Entry 9H6X (electron microscopy, 2.56 A resolution); this record covers chain D.

# Chain D
Molecule: Myoferlin
From: Homo sapiens
UniProtKB: Q9NZM1 (MYOF_HUMAN); numbering as in UniProt (aligned over 1-1997)
Amino-acid sequence (2048 residues; numbered -50 to 1997; the number before each row is that of its first residue; numbers below 1 keep their minus sign (Met-50 is residue -50)):
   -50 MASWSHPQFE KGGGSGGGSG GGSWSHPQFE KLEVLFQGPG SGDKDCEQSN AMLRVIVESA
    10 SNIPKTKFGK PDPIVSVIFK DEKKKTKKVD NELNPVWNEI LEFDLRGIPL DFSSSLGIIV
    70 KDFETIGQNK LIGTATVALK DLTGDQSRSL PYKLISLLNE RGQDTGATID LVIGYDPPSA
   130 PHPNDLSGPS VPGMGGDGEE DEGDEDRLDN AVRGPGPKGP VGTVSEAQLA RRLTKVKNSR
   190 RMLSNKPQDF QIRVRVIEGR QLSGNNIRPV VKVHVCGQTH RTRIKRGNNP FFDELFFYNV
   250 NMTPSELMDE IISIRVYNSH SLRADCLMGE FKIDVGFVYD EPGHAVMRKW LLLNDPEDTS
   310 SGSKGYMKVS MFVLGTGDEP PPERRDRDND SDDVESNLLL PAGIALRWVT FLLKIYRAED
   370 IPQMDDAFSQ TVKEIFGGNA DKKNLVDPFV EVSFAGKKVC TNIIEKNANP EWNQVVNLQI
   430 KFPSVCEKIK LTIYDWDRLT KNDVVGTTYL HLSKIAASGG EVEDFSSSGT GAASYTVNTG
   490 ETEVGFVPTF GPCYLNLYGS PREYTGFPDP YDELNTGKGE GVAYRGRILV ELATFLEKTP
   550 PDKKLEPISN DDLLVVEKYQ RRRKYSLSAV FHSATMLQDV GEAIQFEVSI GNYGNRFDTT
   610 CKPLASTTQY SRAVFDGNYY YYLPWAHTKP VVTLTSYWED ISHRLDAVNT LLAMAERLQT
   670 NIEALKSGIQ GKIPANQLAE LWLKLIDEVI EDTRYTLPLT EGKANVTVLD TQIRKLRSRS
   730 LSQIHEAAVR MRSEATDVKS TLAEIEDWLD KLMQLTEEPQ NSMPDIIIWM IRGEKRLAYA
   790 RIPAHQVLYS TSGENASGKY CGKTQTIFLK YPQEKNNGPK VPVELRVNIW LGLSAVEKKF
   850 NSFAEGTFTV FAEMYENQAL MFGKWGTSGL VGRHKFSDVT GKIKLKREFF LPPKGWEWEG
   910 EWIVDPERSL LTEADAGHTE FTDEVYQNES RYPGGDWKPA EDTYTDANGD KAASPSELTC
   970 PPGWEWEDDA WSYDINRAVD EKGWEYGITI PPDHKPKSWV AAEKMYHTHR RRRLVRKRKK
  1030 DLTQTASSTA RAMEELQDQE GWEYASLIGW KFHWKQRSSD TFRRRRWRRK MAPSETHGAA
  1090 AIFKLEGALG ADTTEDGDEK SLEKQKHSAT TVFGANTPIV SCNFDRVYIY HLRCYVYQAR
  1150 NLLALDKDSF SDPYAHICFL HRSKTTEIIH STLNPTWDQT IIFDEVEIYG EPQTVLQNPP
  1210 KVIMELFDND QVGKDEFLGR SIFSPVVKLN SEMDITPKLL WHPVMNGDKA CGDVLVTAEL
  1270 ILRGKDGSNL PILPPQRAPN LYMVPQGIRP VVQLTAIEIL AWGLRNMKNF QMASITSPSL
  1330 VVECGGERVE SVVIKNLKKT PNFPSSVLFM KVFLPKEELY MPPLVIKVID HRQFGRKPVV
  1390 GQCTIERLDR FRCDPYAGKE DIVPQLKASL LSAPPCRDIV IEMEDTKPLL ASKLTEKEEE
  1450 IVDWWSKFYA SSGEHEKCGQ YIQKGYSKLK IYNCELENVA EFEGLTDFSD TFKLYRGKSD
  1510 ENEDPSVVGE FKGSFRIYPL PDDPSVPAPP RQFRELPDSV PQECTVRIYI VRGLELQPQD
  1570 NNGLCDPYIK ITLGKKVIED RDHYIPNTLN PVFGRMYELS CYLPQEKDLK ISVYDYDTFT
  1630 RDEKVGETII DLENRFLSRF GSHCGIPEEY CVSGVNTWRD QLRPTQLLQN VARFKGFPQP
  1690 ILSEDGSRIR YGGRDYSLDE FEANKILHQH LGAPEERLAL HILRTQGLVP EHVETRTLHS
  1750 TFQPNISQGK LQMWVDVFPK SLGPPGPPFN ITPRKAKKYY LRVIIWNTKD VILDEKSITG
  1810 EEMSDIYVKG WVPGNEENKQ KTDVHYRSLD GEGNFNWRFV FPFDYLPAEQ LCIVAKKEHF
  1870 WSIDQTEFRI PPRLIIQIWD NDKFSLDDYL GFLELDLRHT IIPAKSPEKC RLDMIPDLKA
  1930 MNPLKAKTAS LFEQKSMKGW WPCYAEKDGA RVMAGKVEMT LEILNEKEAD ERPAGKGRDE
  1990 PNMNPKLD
Unresolved in the structure: -50 to 173, 384-389, 468-492, 1030-1046, 1096-1125, 1407-1446, 1985-1997
Differences from the reference sequence: initiating methionine (-50); expression tag (-49 to 0); conflict Arg110 (Lys in Q9NZM1), Arg605 (Lys in Q9NZM1), Val1821 (Ile in Q9NZM1)
Curated features (UniProtKB/Swiss-Prot):
  - binding site (Ca(2+)): Asp390, Asp396, Asp444, Asp446, Asp452, Asp1155, Asp1161, Asp1217, Asp1219, Asp1569, Asp1575, Asp1624, Asp1626, Asp1891, Ser1894, Asp1897
  - modified residue: Ser174 (Phosphoserine), Lys553 (N6-acetyllysine), Ser729 (Phosphoserine), Lys884 (N6-acetyllysine), Lys1507 (N6-acetyllysine), Ser1915 (Phosphoserine)
  - natural variant: Arg217 (R217S: In HAE7; uncertain significance)
  - mutagenesis: Asn238 to Phe240 (Reduces interaction with EHD2)
Bound ions: Ca2+ site 1: Met373, Asp374, Asp444, Asp446, Asp452 (together with 1,2-dicaproyl-sn-phosphatidyl-L-serine); Ca2+ site 2: Asp374, Asp396, Asp444, Trp445, Asp446; Ca2+ site 3: Asp446, Thr449, Lys450, Asp452 (together with 1,2-dicaproyl-sn-phosphatidyl-L-serine); Ca2+ site 4: Leu1154, Asp1155, Asp1217, Asp1219, Glu1225; Ca2+ site 5: Asp1155, Asp1161, Asp1217, Asn1218, Asp1219; Ca2+ site 6: Gln1568, Asp1569, Asp1624, Asp1626, Glu1632 (together with 1,2-dicaproyl-sn-phosphatidyl-L-serine); Ca2+ site 7: Asp1569, Asp1575, Asp1624, Tyr1625, Asp1626; Ca2+ site 8: Asp1626, Thr1629, Arg1630, Glu1632 (together with 1,2-dicaproyl-sn-phosphatidyl-L-serine); Ca2+ site 9: Asp1803, Asp1814, Asn1890, Asp1891; Ca2+ site 10: Asp1803, Glu1804, Asp1889, Asp1891, Asp1897
Ligand contacts:
  - 1,2-dicaproyl-sn-phosphatidyl-L-serine (PSF), molecule 1: Met373, Asp374, Asp375, Phe377, Asp446, Leu448, Thr449, Lys450, Asp452, Tyr513, Thr514, Gly515, Phe516, Pro517, Asp521
  - 1,2-dicaproyl-sn-phosphatidyl-L-serine (PSF), molecule 2: Pro1567, Gln1568, Asp1569, Asn1570, Asp1626, Phe1628, Thr1629, Glu1632
What the authors report for this chain:
  - Ca2+ coordination: Asp374, Asp396, Asp444, Trp445, Asp446, Thr449, Asp452, Asp1569, Asp1575, Asp1624, Arg1630, Glu1632
  - binding site for 1,2-dicaproyl-sn-phosphatidyl-L-serine: Phe377 to Lys382, Leu448, Tyr513, Thr514, Gly515, Phe516, Pro517, Phe1628
  - binding site for Ca2+: Lys450, Tyr1625, Thr1629, Arg1630

# Overview
Chain D binds 1,2-dicaproyl-sn-phosphatidyl-L-serine. Met373, Asp374, Asp444, Asp446 and Asp452 form the Ca2+
site 1. From UniProt: 16 Ca2+-binding residues and 3 mutagenesis sites. The paper reports a binding site for
1,2-dicaproyl-sn-phosphatidyl-L-serine at Phe377, Leu448 and Tyr513 among others; a binding site for Ca2+ at
Lys450, Tyr1625 and Thr1629 among others.
Chain D is Myoferlin (Homo sapiens); the structure, Cryo-EM structure of lipid-bound human myoferlin (25 mol%
DOPS/5 mol% PI(4,5)P2 nanodisc), was determined by electron microscopy together with 9QKV, 9QLE, 9QLF, 9QLN
and 9QLS from the same study.
